6BCI - chains A and D of the 3 polymer chains in the assembly; structure by X-ray diffraction, 2.28 A resolution.

[Chain A]
Molecule: Ribosomal protein 3/homing endonuclease-like fusion protein
Organism: Leptographium truncatum
UniProt: C7SWF3 (C7SWF3_9PEZI); residues 1-315 here correspond to UniProt positions 398-712 (UniProt number = residue number + 397)
Amino-acid sequence (315 residues; numbered 1 to 315; the number before each row is that of its first residue):
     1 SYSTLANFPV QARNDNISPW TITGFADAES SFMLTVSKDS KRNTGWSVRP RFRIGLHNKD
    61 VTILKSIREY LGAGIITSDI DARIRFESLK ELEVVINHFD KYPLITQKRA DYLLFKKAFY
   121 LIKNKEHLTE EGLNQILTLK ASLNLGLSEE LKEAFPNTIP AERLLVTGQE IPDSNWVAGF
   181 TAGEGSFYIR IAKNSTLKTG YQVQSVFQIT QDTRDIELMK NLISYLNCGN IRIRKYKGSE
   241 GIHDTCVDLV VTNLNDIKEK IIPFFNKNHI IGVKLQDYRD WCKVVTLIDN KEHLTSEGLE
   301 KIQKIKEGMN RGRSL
Disordered / not traced: 1-14, 236-244
Ion coordination: Ca2+ site 1: Ala28, Glu184 (shared with 1 residue of chain B; DC15(D) of chain D); Ca2+ site 2: Glu29, Gly183 (shared with 1 residue of chain B; DG16(D) of chain D); Ca2+ site 3: Glu29, Glu184 (shared with 2 residues of chain B; DC15(D), DG16(D) of chain D)
What the authors report for this chain:
  - mutagenesis - E184D: increased catalytic activity on non-cognate substrates
  - mutagenesis - E184D: increased catalytic activity on multiple central 4 substrates

[Chain D]
Molecule: 27-nt DNA strand
Organism: Leptographium truncatum
Sequence (27 nucleotides; row label = number of the first residue in the row):
     1 CAAATGCTCC TAACCGACGT TTAGACC
Ion coordination: Ca2+ site 1: DC15 (shared with Ala28(A), Glu184(A) of chain A; 1 residue of chain B); Ca2+ site 2: DC15, DG16 (shared with Glu29(A), Glu184(A) of chain A; 2 residues of chain B); Ca2+ site 3: DG16 (shared with Glu29(A), Gly183(A) of chain A; 1 residue of chain B)

[Interface between chain A and chain D]
Residue-residue contacts (57):
  Glu29(A) with DG16(D), phosphate contact
  Lys41(A) with DA2(D), sugar contact
  Arg42(A) with DA3(D), base contact; DA4(D), hydrogen bond to the base
  Asn43(A) with DA2(D), sugar contact; DA3(D), hydrogen bond to the phosphate
  Arg49(A) with DT5(D), base contact; DG6(D), hydrogen bond to the base; DC7(D), base contact
  Arg51(A) with DC7(D), base contact
  Arg83(A) with DC9(D), base contact; DC10(D), base contact
  Arg85(A) with DG6(D), sugar contact; DC7(D), salt bridge to the phosphate
  Glu87(A) with DC7(D), hydrogen bond to the base
  Ser88(A) with DT5(D), phosphate contact; DG6(D), phosphate contact
  Leu89(A) with DT5(D), hydrogen bond to the phosphate
  Lys125(A) with DA3(D), hydrogen bond to the phosphate; DA4(D), salt bridge to the phosphate
  His127(A) with DA4(D), salt bridge to the phosphate
  Leu128(A) with DA3(D), phosphate contact; DA4(D), phosphate contact
  Gly183(A) with DG16(D), phosphate contact
  Glu184(A) with DC15(D), phosphate contact; DG16(D), sugar contact
  Gly185(A) with DG16(D), sugar contact; DA17(D), phosphate contact
  Ser186(A) with DG16(D), sugar contact; DA17(D), hydrogen bond to the phosphate
  Tyr188(A) with DC18(D), hydrogen bond to the base
  Arg190(A) with DG19(D), base contact; DT20(D), base contact
  Ile191(A) with DT20(D), phosphate contact
  Ala192(A) with DT20(D), base contact; DT21(D), base contact
  Lys193(A) with DT20(D), hydrogen bond to the phosphate
  Gln202(A) with DT21(D), base contact
  Gln208(A) with DG16(D), base contact; DA17(D), hydrogen bond to the base
  Thr210(A) with DC15(D), sugar contact; DG16(D), base contact
  Gln211(A) with DC15(D), phosphate contact
  Asp212(A) with DC15(D), hydrogen bond to the phosphate
  Arg232(A) with DA17(D), base contact
  Arg234(A) with DC15(D), base contact; DG16(D), hydrogen bond to the base; DA17(D), base contact
  Cys246(A) with DC14(D), sugar contact; DC15(D), base contact
  Lys274(A) with DG16(D), sugar contact; DA17(D), phosphate contact
  Lys306(A) with DG19(D), salt bridge to the phosphate
  Met309(A) with DC18(D), phosphate contact
  Asn310(A) with DA17(D), phosphate contact; DC18(D), hydrogen bond to the phosphate
  Arg311(A) with DC18(D), hydrogen bond to the phosphate
Interface residues without a listed pair, chain A (40 interface residues in all): Ile75, Glu91, Phe187, Gly312
Interface residues without a listed pair, chain D (17 interface residues in all): DT8

[In short]
Chain A and chain D form an interface of 40 and 17 residues respectively; the contacts include 14 hydrogen
bonds and 4 salt bridges. Among the polar pairs are Arg42(A)-DA4(D), Arg49(A)-DG6(D) and Glu87(A)-DC7(D). From
the paper: E184D of chain A increases catalytic activity on non-cognate substrates; E184D of chain A increases
catalytic activity on multiple central 4 substrates.
Chain A is Ribosomal protein 3/homing endonuclease-like fusion protein and chain D is a 27-nt DNA strand, both
from Leptographium truncatum; the structure, Wild-type I-LtrI bound to non-cognate C4 substrate (pre-cleavage
complex), was determined by X-ray diffraction together with 6BCE, 6BCF, 6BCG, 6BCN and 6BCT from the same
study.
